6JQ3 - chains A and B of the 3 polymer chains in the assembly; structure by X-ray diffraction, 2.50 A resolution.

# Chain A
Molecule: H-2 class I histocompatibility antigen, K-B alpha chain
Organism: Mus musculus
UniProtKB: P01901 (HA1B_MOUSE); residues 1-274 here correspond to UniProt positions 22-295 (UniProt number = residue number + 21)
Chain sequence (274 residues; numbered 1 to 274; the number before each row is that of its first residue):
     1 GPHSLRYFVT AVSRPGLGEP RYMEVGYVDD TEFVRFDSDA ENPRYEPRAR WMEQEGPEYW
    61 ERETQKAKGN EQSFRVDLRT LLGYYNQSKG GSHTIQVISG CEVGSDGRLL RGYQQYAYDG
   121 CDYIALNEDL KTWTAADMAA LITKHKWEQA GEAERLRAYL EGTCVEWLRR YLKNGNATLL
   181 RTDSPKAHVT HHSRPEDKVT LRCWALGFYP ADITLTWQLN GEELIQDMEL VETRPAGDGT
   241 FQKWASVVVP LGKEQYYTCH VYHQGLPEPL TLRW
Disulfides: C203-C259
UniProt features mapped onto this chain:
  - glycosylation (N-linked (GlcNAc...) asparagine): N86, N176

# Chain B
Molecule: Beta-2-microglobulin
Organism: Mus musculus
UniProtKB: P01887 (B2MG_MOUSE); residues 2-100 here correspond to UniProt positions 21-119 (UniProt number = residue number + 19)
Chain sequence (99 residues; row label = number of the first residue in the row):
     2 IQKTPQIQVY SRHPPENGKP NILNCYVTQF HPPHIEIQML KNGKKIPKVE MSDMSFSKDW
    62 SFYILAHTEF TPTETDTYAC RVKHASMAEP KTVYWDRDM
Unresolved in the structure: 16-17, 41-43, 75, 98-100

# Chain A / chain B interface
Contacting residue pairs - 35 pairs, chain A then chain B:
  F8(A) with F57(B)
  V9(A) with F57(B)
  T10(A) with F57(B); F63(B)
  Y27(A) with S56(B)
  R35(A) with D54(B); M55(B), hydrogen bond (side chain-backbone); S56(B), hydrogen bond
  R48(A) with D54(B), salt bridge
  T94(A) with H32(B); P34(B)
  Q96(A) with F57(B); W61(B), hydrogen bond (side chain-backbone); F63(B)
  V97(A) with F57(B)
  I98(A) with W61(B), hydrophobic
  Q115(A) with W61(B)
  A117(A) with W61(B)
  D119(A) with H32(B)
  G120(A) with H32(B); W61(B)
  D122(A) with W61(B), hydrogen bond
  V231(A) with Q9(B)
  E232(A) with Q9(B), hydrogen bond (backbone-side chain)
  R234(A) with Q9(B), hydrogen bond; Y11(B)
  P235(A) with Y11(B), hydrogen bond (backbone-side chain); Y27(B)
  A236(A) with R13(B); N25(B), hydrogen bond (backbone-side chain)
  G237(A) with R13(B)
  D238(A) with R13(B), salt bridge
  Q242(A) with Y11(B); S12(B), hydrogen bond (side chain-backbone); R13(B)
Other interface residues (no listed pair), chain A (30 interface residues in all): R6, V12, M23, E32, Y116, L206, T233
Other interface residues (no listed pair), chain B (20 interface residues in all): I2, P15, S58, K59, Y64, L66

# Summary
Chain A and chain B form an interface of 30 and 20 residues respectively; the contacts include 9 hydrogen
bonds and 2 salt bridges. Among the polar pairs are R48(A)-D54(B), D238(A)-R13(B) and R35(A)-M55(B).
Chain A is H-2 class I histocompatibility antigen, K-B alpha chain and chain B is Beta-2-microglobulin, both
from Mus musculus; the structure, Crystal Structure of H2-Kb in complex with a DPAGT1 mutant peptide, was
determined by X-ray diffraction together with 6JTN, 6JTP and 6JQ2 from the same study.
